PDB entry 7KGB | electron microscopy, 2.70 A resolution | chains A and M of the 52 polymer chains in the assembly

[Chain A]
Molecule: 23S rRNA
Source organism: Mycobacterium tuberculosis (strain ATCC 25618 / H37Rv)
Sequence (3138 nucleotides; numbered 1 to 3138; the number before each row is that of its first residue):
     1 UUGUAAGUGUCUAAGGGCGCAUGGUGGAUGCCUUGGCAUCGAGAGCCGAU
    51 GAAGGACGUGGGAGGCUGCGAUAUGCCUCGGGGAGCUGUCAACCGAGCGU
   101 GGAUCCGAGGAUUUCCGAAUGGGGAAACCCAGCACGAGUGAUGUCGUGCU
   151 ACCCGCAUCUGAAUAUAUAGGGUGCGGGAGGGAACGCGGGGAAGUGAAAC
   201 AUCUCAGUACCCGUAGGAGGAGAAAACAAUUGUGAUUCCGCAAGUAGUGG
   251 CGAGCGAACGCGGAACAGGCUAAACCGCACGCAUGGGUAACCGGGUAGGG
   301 GUUGUGUGUGCGGGGUUGUGGGAGGAUAUGUCUCAGCGCUACCCGGCUGA
   351 GAGGCAGUCAGAAAGUGUCGUGGUUAGCGGAAGUGGCCUGGGAUGGUCUG
   401 CCGUAGACGGUGAGAGCCCGGUACGCGAAAACCCGGCACCUGCCUAGUAU
   451 CAAUUCCCGAGUAGCAGCGGGCCCGUGGAAUCCGCUGUGAAUCCGCCGGG
   501 ACCACCCGGUAAGCCUAAAUACUCCUCGAUGACCGAUAGCGGAUUAGUAC
   551 CGUGAGGGAAUGGUGAAAAGUACCCCGGGAGGGGAGUGAAAGAGUACCUG
   601 AAACCGUGUGCCUACAAUCCGUCAGAGCCUCCUUUUCCUCUCCGGAGGAG
   651 GGUGGUGAUGGCGUGCCUUUUGAAGAAUGAGCCUGCGAGUCAGGGACAUG
   701 UCGCAAGGUUAACCCGUGUGGGGUAGCCGCAGCGAAAGCGAGUCUGAAUA
   751 GGGCGACCCACACGCGCAUACGCGCGUGUGAAUAGUGGCGUGUUCUGGAC
   801 CCGAAGCGGAGUGAUCUACCCAUGGCCAGGGUGAAGCGCGGGUAAGACCG
   851 CGUGGAGGCCCGAACCCACUUAGGUUGAAGACUGAGGGGAUGAGCUGUGG
   901 GUAGGGGUGAAAGGCCAAUCAAACUCCGUGAUAGCUGGUUCUCCCCGAAA
   951 UGCAUUUAGGUGCAGCGUUGCGUGGUUCACCGCGGAGGUAGAGCUACUGG
  1001 AUGGCCGAUGGGCCCUACUAGGUUACUGACGUCAGCCAAACUCCGAAUGC
  1051 CGUGGUGUAAAGCGUGGCAGUGAGACGGCGGGGGAUAAGCUCCGUACGUC
  1101 GAAAGGGAAACAGCCCAGAUCGCCGGCUAAGGCCCCCAAGCGUGUGCUAA
  1151 GUGGGAAAGGAUGUGCAGUCGCAAAGACAACCAGGAGGUUGGCUUAGAAG
  1201 CAGCCACCCUUGAAAGAGUGCGUAAUAGCUCACUGGUCAAGUGAUUGUGC
  1251 GCCGAUAAUGUAGCGGGGCUCAAGCACACCGCCGAAGCCGCGGCACAUCC
  1301 ACCUUGUGGUGGGUGUGGGUAGGGGAGCGUCCCUCAUUCAGCGAAGCCAC
  1351 CGGGUGACCGGUGGUGGAGGGUGGGGGAGUGAGAAUGCAGGCAUGAGUAG
  1401 CGACAAGGCAAGUGAGAACCUUGCCCGCCGAAAGACCAAGGGUUCCUGGG
  1451 CCAGGCCAGUCCGCCCAGGGUGAGUCGGGACCUAAGGCGAGGCCGACAGG
  1501 CGUAGUCGAUGGACAACGGGUUGAUAUUCCCGUACCCGUGUGUGGGCGCC
  1551 CGUGACGAAUCAGCGGUACUAACCACCCAAAACCGGAUCGAUCACUCCCC
  1601 UUCGGGGGUGUGGAGUUCUGGGGCUGCGUGGGAACUUCGCUGGUAGUAGU
  1651 CAAGCGAAGGGGUGACGCAGGAAGGUAGCCGUACCAGUCAGUGGUAACAC
  1701 UGGGGCAAGCCGGUAGGGAGAGCGAUAGGCAAAUCCGUCGCUCACUAAUC
  1751 CUGAGAGGUGACGCAUAGCCGGUUGAGGCGAAUUCGGUGAUCCUCUGCUG
  1801 CCAAGAAAAGCCUCUAGCGAGCACACACACGGCCCGUACCCCAAACCGAC
  1851 ACAGGUGGUCAGGUAGAGCAUACCAAGGCGUACGAGAUAACUAUGGUUAA
  1901 GGAACUCGGCAAAAUGCCCCCGUAACUUCGGGAGAAGGGGGACCGGAAUA
  1951 UCGUGAACACCCUUGCGGUGGGAGCGGGAUCCGGUCGCAGAAACCAGUGA
  2001 GGAGCGACUGUUUACUAAAAACACAGGUCCGUGCGAAGUCGCAAGACGAU
  2051 GUAUACGGACUGACGCCUGCCCGGUGCUGGAAGGUUAAGAGGACCCGUUA
  2101 ACCCGCAAGGGUGAAGCGGAGAAUUUAAGCCCCAGUAAACGGCGGUGGUA
  2151 ACUAUAACCAUCCUAAGGUAGCGAAAUUCCUUGUCGGGUAAGUUCCGACC
  2201 UGCACGAAUGGCGUAACGACUUCUCAACUGUCUCAACCAUAGACUCGGCG
  2251 AAAUUGCACUACGAGUAAAGAUGCUCGUUACGCGCGGCAGGACGAAAAGA
  2301 CCCCGGGACCUUCACUACAACUUGGUAUUGAUGUUCGGUACGGUUUGUGU
  2351 AGGAUAGGUGGGAGACUGUGAAACCUCGACGCCAGUUGGGGCGGAGUCGU
  2401 UGUUGAAAUACCACUCUGAUCGUAUUGGGCAUCUAACCUCGAACCCUGAA
  2451 UCGGGUUUAGGGACAGUGCCUGGCGGGUAGUUUAACUGGGGCGGUUGCCU
  2501 CCUAAAAUGUAACGGAGGCGCCCAAAGGUUCCCUCAACCUGGACGGCAAU
  2551 CAGGUGGCGAGUGUAAAUGCACAAGGGAGCUUGACUGCGAGACUUACAAG
  2601 UCAAGCAGGGACGAAAGUCGGGAUUAGUGAUCCGGCACCCCCGAGUGGAA
  2651 GGGGUGUCGCUCAACGGAUAAAAGGUACCCCGGGGAUAACAGGCUGAUCU
  2701 UCCCCAAGAGUCCAUAUCGACGGGAUGGUUUGGCACCUCGAUGUCGGCUC
  2751 GUCGCAUCCUGGGGCUGGAGCAGGUCCCAAGGGUUGGGCUGUUCGCCCAU
  2801 UAAAGCGGCACGCGAGCUGGGUUUAGAACGUCGUGAGACAGUUCGGUCUC
  2851 UAUCCGCCGCGCGCGUCAGAAACUUGAGGAAACCUGUCCCUAGUACGAGA
  2901 GGACCGGGACGGACGAACCUCUGGUGCACCAGUUGUCCCGCCAGGGGCAC
  2951 CGCUGGAUAGCCACGUUCGGUCAGGAUAACCGCUGAAAGCAUCUAAGCGG
  3001 GAAACCUUCUCCAAGAUCAGGUUUCUCACCCACUUGGUGGGAUAAGGCCC
  3051 CCCGCAGAACACGGGUUCAAUAGGUCAGACCUGGAAGCUCAGUAAUGGGU
  3101 GUAGGGAACUGGUGCUAACCGGCCGAAAACUUACAACA
Disordered / not traced: 1-4, 1013-1022, 3133-3138
Modified residues: 5MU (5-methyluridine 5'-monophosphate) at position 2177, 6MZ (N6-methyladenosine-5'-monophosphate) at position 2268, 6MZ (N6-methyladenosine-5'-monophosphate) at position 2296, OMG (o2'-methylguanosine-5'-monophosphate) at position 2489, OMC (o2'-methylycytidine-5'-monophosphate) at position 2736, OMG (o2'-methylguanosine-5'-monophosphate) at position 2791
Metal / ion sites: Mg2+ site 1: A13, G15, G16; Mg2+ site 2: A14, G15; Mg2+ site 3: C31, G1370; Mg2+ site 4: C46, G217; Mg2+ site 5 near U72 (its only coordinating residue here); Mg2+ site 6 near U120 (its only coordinating residue here); Mg2+ site 7: A162, U166; Mg2+ site 8: G194, U2481; Mg2+ site 9 near G194 (its only coordinating residue here); Mg2+ site 10: A199, C200; Mg2+ site 11 near G220 (its only coordinating residue here); Mg2+ site 12 near C251 (its only coordinating residue here); 204 more Mg2+ sites not listed
Ligand contacts: Sequanamycin 9 (WDP): G874, U875, G877, G880, A881, 6MZ_2296, A2297, A2300, A2741, G2743, U2744, U2847, C2848, U2849

[Chain M]
Molecule: 50S ribosomal protein L16
Source organism: Mycobacterium tuberculosis (strain ATCC 25618 / H37Rv)
UniProtKB: P9WHD5 (RL16_MYCTU); residues 1-138 here = UniProt positions 1-138
Chain sequence (138 residues; numbered 1 to 138; the number before each row is that of its first residue):
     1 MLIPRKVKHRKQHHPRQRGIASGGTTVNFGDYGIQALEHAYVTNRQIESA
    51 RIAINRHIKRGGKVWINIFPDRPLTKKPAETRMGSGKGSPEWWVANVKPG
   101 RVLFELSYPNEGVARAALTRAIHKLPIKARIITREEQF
Disordered / not traced: 1, 136-138
Metal / ion sites: Mg2+: Leu125, Ile127

[Chain A / chain M interface]
Residue-residue contacts - 93 pairs, chain A then chain M:
  A990(A) with Arg16(M), phosphate contact; Arg18(M), phosphate contact
  G991(A) with Arg16(M), salt bridge to the phosphate; Arg18(M), phosphate contact
  A992(A) with Ser22(M), hydrogen bond to the phosphate
  U998(A) with Lys8(M), hydrogen bond to the sugar
  G999(A) with Lys8(M), sugar contact
  G1000(A) with Pro4(M), phosphate contact; Lys6(M), salt bridge to the phosphate; Asp71(M), sugar contact
  A1001(A) with Pro4(M), phosphate contact; Arg5(M), hydrogen bond to the phosphate; Phe69(M), phosphate contact
  U1002(A) with Phe29(M), base contact; Ile66(M), sugar contact
  G1003(A) with Phe29(M), sugar contact; Lys63(M), hydrogen bond to the phosphate; Trp65(M), hydrogen bond to the sugar
  G1004(A) with Lys63(M), salt bridge to the phosphate
  A1034(A) with Phe29(M), base contact
  G1035(A) with Asn28(M), hydrogen bond to the sugar
  C1036(A) with Gly23(M), phosphate contact; Gly24(M), hydrogen bond to the phosphate; Arg101(M), hydrogen bond to the sugar
  C1037(A) with Arg101(M), sugar contact
  A1038(A) with Arg72(M), sugar contact
  A1039(A) with Lys11(M), hydrogen bond to the base; Gln12(M), base contact; His13(M), stacking on the base
  A1040(A) with His9(M), stacking on the base; Lys11(M), hydrogen bond to the base
  C1041(A) with Lys8(M), phosphate contact; His9(M), salt bridge to the phosphate
  G1081(A) with Arg16(M), salt bridge to the phosphate
  G1082(A) with His13(M), hydrogen bond to the phosphate
  G1083(A) with His13(M), phosphate contact; Met83(M), base contact; Lys87(M), salt bridge to the phosphate
  G1084(A) with Lys77(M), sugar contact; Met83(M), sugar contact; Lys87(M), salt bridge to the phosphate; Gly88(M), hydrogen bond to the phosphate
  A1085(A) with Thr75(M), sugar contact; Lys76(M), phosphate contact; Lys77(M), hydrogen bond to the phosphate
  U1086(A) with His14(M), salt bridge to the phosphate; Pro15(M), base contact; Gln17(M), hydrogen bond to the base; Tyr41(M), base contact; Leu74(M), phosphate contact
  A1087(A) with Met83(M), base contact
  A1088(A) with Met83(M), hydrogen bond to the base
  A1158(A) with Lys128(M), salt bridge to the phosphate
  G1159(A) with His123(M), phosphate contact; Lys128(M), salt bridge to the phosphate
  G2488(A) with Met83(M), base contact; Gly84(M), hydrogen bond to the base
  OMG_2489(A) with Arg82(M), salt bridge to the phosphate
  U2503(A) with His13(M), sugar contact
  C2513(A) with Gly84(M), hydrogen bond to the sugar; Ser85(M), sugar contact; Gly86(M), phosphate contact
  G2514(A) with Gly84(M), phosphate contact; Ser85(M), hydrogen bond to the phosphate; Gly86(M), hydrogen bond to the phosphate; Lys87(M), hydrogen bond to the phosphate
  G2515(A) with Lys11(M), sugar contact; Gly86(M), phosphate contact; Lys87(M), hydrogen bond to the phosphate
  C2705(A) with His123(M), sugar contact; Lys124(M), hydrogen bond to the base
  A2706(A) with Arg120(M), salt bridge to the phosphate
  A2707(A) with Arg56(M), sugar contact
  A2720(A) with Lys124(M), base contact
  C2721(A) with Ser49(M), hydrogen bond to the base; Lys124(M), hydrogen bond to the base
  G2722(A) with Arg45(M), salt bridge to the phosphate; Gln46(M), phosphate contact; Ser49(M), hydrogen bond to the sugar; His123(M), hydrogen bond to the base; Lys124(M), hydrogen bond to the sugar
  G2723(A) with Gln46(M), hydrogen bond to the phosphate; Lys124(M), sugar contact; Leu125(M), sugar contact; Pro126(M), phosphate contact
  G2724(A) with Pro126(M), phosphate contact
  U2731(A) with Glu80(M), base contact
  G2732(A) with Glu80(M), hydrogen bond to the sugar
  G2733(A) with Thr81(M), sugar contact; Arg82(M), salt bridge to the phosphate; Met83(M), phosphate contact
  C2734(A) with Arg82(M), salt bridge to the phosphate; Met83(M), hydrogen bond to the phosphate
Other interface residues (no listed pair), chain A (50 interface residues in all): G993, G1160, A2516, C2704
Other interface residues (no listed pair), chain M (52 interface residues in all): Ala79, Trp92, Ile127

[In short]
50 residues of chain A face 52 of chain M across their interface; the contacts include 30 hydrogen bonds, 15
salt bridges and 2 aromatic stacking contacts. Among the polar pairs are A1039(A)-Lys11(M), A1040(A)-Lys11(M)
and U1086(A)-Gln17(M). Ligands of chain A: Sequanamycin 9.
Here chain A is 23S rRNA and chain M is 50S ribosomal protein L16, both from Mycobacterium tuberculosis
(strain ATCC 25618 / H37Rv). Entry 7KGB (CryoEM structure of A2296-methylated Mycobacterium tuberculosis
ribosome bound with SEQ-9) was determined by electron microscopy (same publication as 7SFR).
